Entry 4C3S (X-ray diffraction, 1.64 A resolution); this record covers chain A.

== Chain A ==
Protein: Aldehyde dehydrogenase
Source organism: Clostridium phytofermentans
Notes: EC 1.2.1.10
UniProtKB: A9KN57 (A9KN57_CLOPH); residue numbers follow UniProt; this construct covers 20-462
Chain sequence (445 residues; each row starts with the number of its first residue):
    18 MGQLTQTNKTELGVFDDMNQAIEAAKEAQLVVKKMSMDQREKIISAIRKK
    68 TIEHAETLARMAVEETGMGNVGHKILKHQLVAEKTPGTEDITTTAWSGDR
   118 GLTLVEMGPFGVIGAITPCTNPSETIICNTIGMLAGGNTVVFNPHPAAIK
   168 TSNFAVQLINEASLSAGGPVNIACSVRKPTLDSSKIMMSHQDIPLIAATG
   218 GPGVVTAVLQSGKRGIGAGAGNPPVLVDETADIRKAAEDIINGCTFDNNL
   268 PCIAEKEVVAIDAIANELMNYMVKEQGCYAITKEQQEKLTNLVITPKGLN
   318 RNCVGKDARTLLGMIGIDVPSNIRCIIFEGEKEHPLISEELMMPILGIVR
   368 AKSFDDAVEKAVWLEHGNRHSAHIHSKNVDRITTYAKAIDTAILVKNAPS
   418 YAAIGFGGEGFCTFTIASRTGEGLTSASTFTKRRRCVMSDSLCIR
Not modelled in the structure: 18-27
Construct notes: expression tag (18-19)
Small-molecule neighbours: NAD (nicotinamide-adenine-dinucleotide): I133, T134, P135, C136, T137, N138, N160, P161, H162, P163, L198, S201, T216, G217, G218, G220, V221, A224, A235, G236, A237, G238, C269, E357, M359, H387, F431, T432, I433
Reported in the primary citation:
  - catalytic residues: C269 (by similarity / conservation)
  - mutagenesis - C269A, H387A: abolished catalytic activity
  - catalytic residues: K94, E357, H387 (proposed by the authors, not directly observed)
  - contacts within the chain: C269-H387
  - binding site for NAD: P161, H162, L198, V221, C269, I433
  - conformationally variable residues (loop rearrangement, side-chain flip): A215 to T223, F423
  - specificity-determining residues: I421, I433
  - catalytic residues: N138 (citing earlier work)
  - self-association interface (contacts with another copy of this molecule): N395 to D407

== Overview ==
Ligands of chain A: NAD. From the paper: catalytic residues C269, K94 and E357 among others; C269A and H387A
abolish catalytic activity.
Chain A is Aldehyde dehydrogenase (Clostridium phytofermentans); the structure, Structure of a propionaldehyde
dehydrogenase from the Clostridium phytofermentans fucose utilisation bacterial microcompartment, was
determined by X-ray diffraction (same publication as 5DBV and 5DRU).
